Entry 4USU (X-ray diffraction, 1.95 A resolution); this record covers chain A.

# Chain A
Protein: Adenylate cyclase type 10
Organism: Homo sapiens
Notes: EC 4.6.1.1; fragment: catalytic domain, residues 1-469
Reference sequence: Q96PN6 (ADCYA_HUMAN); numbering as in UniProt (aligned over 1-469)
Sequence (475 residues; each row starts with the number of its first residue):
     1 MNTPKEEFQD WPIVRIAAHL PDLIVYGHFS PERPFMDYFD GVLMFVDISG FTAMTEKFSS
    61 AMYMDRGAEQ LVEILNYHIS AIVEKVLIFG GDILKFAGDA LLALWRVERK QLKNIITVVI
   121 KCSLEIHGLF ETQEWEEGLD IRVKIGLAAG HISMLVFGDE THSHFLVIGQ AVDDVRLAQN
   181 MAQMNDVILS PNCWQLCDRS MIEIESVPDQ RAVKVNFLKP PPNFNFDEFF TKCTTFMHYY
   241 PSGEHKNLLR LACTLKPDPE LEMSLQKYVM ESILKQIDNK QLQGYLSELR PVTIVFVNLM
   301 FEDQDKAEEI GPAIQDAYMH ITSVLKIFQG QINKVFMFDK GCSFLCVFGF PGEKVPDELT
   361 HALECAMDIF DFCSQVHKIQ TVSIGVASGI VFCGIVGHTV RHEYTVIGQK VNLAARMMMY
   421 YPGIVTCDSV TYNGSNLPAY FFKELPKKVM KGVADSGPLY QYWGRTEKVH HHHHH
Unresolved in the structure: 134-138, 470-475
Modified residues: C253 (s,s-(2-hydroxyethyl)thiocysteine; CME)
Construct notes: expression tag (470-475)
Metal / ion sites: Ca2+: D47, I48, D99 (together with AMP-CPP)
Small-molecule neighbours: AMP-CPP (APC; diphosphomethylphosphonic acid adenosyl ester): D47, I48, S49, G50, F51, T52, A53, A97, G98, D99, K144, R176, F296, F336, F338, L345, T405, V406, V411, N412, A415, R416, K451, G452
Swiss-Prot annotation at these positions:
  - binding site (ATP): D47 to T52, D99, K144, V406, N412 to R416
  - binding site (Mg(2+)): D47, I48, D99
  - binding site (hydrogencarbonate): K95, V167, R176, M337
  - mutagenesis: K95 (K95A: Nearly abolishes bicarbonate-mediated increase of enzyme activity. Abolishes bicarbonate-mediated increase of enzyme activity; when associated with A-176), R176 (R176A: Reduces bicarbonate-mediated increase of enzyme activity. Abolishes bicarbonate-mediated increase of enzyme activity; when associated with A-95)

# In short
Ligands of chain A: AMP-CPP. D47, I48 and D99 coordinate Ca2+. UniProt lists 14 ATP-binding residues, 3
Mg2+-binding residues, 4 hydrogencarbonate-binding residues and 2 mutagenesis sites.
Chain A is Adenylate cyclase type 10 (Homo sapiens); the structure, Crystal structure of human soluble
Adenylyl Cyclase in complex with alpha,beta-methyleneadenosine-5'-triphosphate, was determined by X-ray
diffraction together with 4UST, 4USV and 4USW from the same study.
